PDB entry 8APH | electron microscopy, 3.80 A resolution | chains j and q of the 42 polymer chains in the assembly

== Chain j ==
Name: ATPTB6
Source organism: Trypanosoma brucei brucei
UniProtKB: D0A5R7 (D0A5R7_TRYB9); numbering as in UniProt (aligned over 1-169)
Chain sequence (169 residues; numbered 1 to 169; the number before each row is that of its first residue):
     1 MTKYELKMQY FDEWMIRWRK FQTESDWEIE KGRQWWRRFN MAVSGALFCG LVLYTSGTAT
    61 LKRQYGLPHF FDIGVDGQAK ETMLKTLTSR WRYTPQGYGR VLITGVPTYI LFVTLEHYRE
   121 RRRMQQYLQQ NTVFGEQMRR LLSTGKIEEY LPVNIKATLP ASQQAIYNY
Not modelled in the structure: 1
Ligand contacts: 1,2-diacyl-sn-glycero-3-phosphocholine (PC1): C49, V52, R63, Q64, Y65, V75, M83

== Chain q ==
Name: ATPEG3
Source organism: Trypanosoma brucei brucei
UniProtKB: Q583U4 (Q583U4_TRYB2); numbering as in UniProt (aligned over 1-98)
Chain sequence (98 residues; numbered 1 to 98; the number before each row is that of its first residue):
     1 MTENIEAVMS DFWSNPADHF RPNLKALTLY AERQHYVDRW LHVKERWLAP WYLPWWSPLF
    61 QLGTWYSQRS RNLFLVENHL SYRPYKFRRN DEDRNNPY
Not modelled in the structure: 1-13
Ligand contacts:
  - 1,2-diacyl-sn-glycero-3-phosphocholine (PC1): W65, Y66, R69, S70, L73, F74
  - Q7G (2-{[(4-O-alpha-D-glucopyranosyl-alpha-D-glucopyranosyl)oxy]methyl}-4-{[(3beta,9beta,14beta,17beta,25R)-spirost-5-en-3-yl]oxy}butyl 4-O-alpha-D-glucopyranosyl-alpha-D-glucopyranoside): W47, W51, Y52

== Interface between chain j and chain q ==
Contacting residue pairs - 63 pairs, chain j then chain q:
  K3(j) - L48(q)  hydrogen bond (side chain-backbone)
  K3(j) - A49(q)  hydrogen bond (side chain-backbone)
  K3(j) - P50(q)  hydrogen bond (side chain-backbone)
  K3(j) - L53(q)  hydrogen bond (side chain-backbone)
  K3(j) - F60(q)
  E5(j) - F60(q)
  E5(j) - T64(q)
  L6(j) - E45(q)
  L6(j) - L48(q)
  L6(j) - A49(q)  hydrophobic
  L6(j) - F60(q)  hydrophobic
  Q9(j) - L41(q)  hydrogen bond (side chain-backbone)
  Q9(j) - K44(q)
  Q9(j) - E45(q)
  Q9(j) - R71(q)
  Y10(j) - D38(q)
  Y10(j) - L41(q)
  Y10(j) - H42(q)  hydrogen bond
  Y10(j) - E45(q)
  D12(j) - Q68(q)
  D12(j) - R71(q)
  E13(j) - R33(q)  salt bridge
  E13(j) - L41(q)
  E13(j) - R71(q)  salt bridge
  M15(j) - L75(q)  hydrophobic
  I16(j) - R71(q)
  I16(j) - F74(q)  hydrophobic
  I16(j) - L75(q)  hydrophobic
  R17(j) - Q34(q)
  R19(j) - F74(q)
  R19(j) - L75(q)
  R19(j) - E77(q)  hydrogen bond (side chain-backbone)
  Q22(j) - L75(q)  hydrogen bond (side chain-backbone)
  W27(j) - L75(q)
  W27(j) - V76(q)  hydrogen bond (side chain-backbone)
  W27(j) - N78(q)
  E30(j) - N72(q)  hydrogen bond
  E30(j) - L75(q)
  E30(j) - V76(q)
  K31(j) - V76(q)
  R33(j) - Q68(q)
  R33(j) - N72(q)
  Q34(j) - N72(q)
  Q34(j) - L73(q)
  Q34(j) - V76(q)
  R37(j) - R69(q)
  R37(j) - N72(q)  hydrogen bond
  R37(j) - L73(q)
  M41(j) - W65(q)  hydrophobic
  Y109(j) - W56(q)  hydrogen bond (side chain-backbone)
  Y109(j) - S57(q)  hydrogen bond (side chain-backbone)
  Y109(j) - P58(q)
  Y109(j) - Q61(q)
  F112(j) - W65(q)
  V113(j) - W55(q)  hydrophobic
  V113(j) - W56(q)  hydrophobic
  V113(j) - Q61(q)
  E116(j) - W65(q)
  H117(j) - W55(q)
  E120(j) - Q68(q)
  R123(j) - Q68(q)  hydrogen bond
  R123(j) - N72(q)
  E149(j) - Q34(q)  hydrogen bond
Other interface residues (no listed pair), chain j (29 interface residues in all): T2, T114
Other interface residues (no listed pair), chain q (31 interface residues in all): V37, W51

== Overview ==
29 residues of chain j and 31 residues of chain q are in contact; the contacts include 15 hydrogen bonds and 2
salt bridges. Among the polar pairs are E13(j)-R33(q), E13(j)-R71(q) and K3(j)-L48(q). Bound to chain j:
1,2-diacyl-sn-glycero-3-phosphocholine.
Here chain j is ATPTB6 and chain q is ATPEG3, both from Trypanosoma brucei brucei. Entry 8APH (rotational
state 2c of the Trypanosoma brucei mitochondrial ATP synthase dimer) was determined by electron microscopy
together with 8AP6, 8AP7, 8AP8, 8AP9, 8APA, 8APB and 7 further entries from the same study.
